PDB entry 5HOO | X-ray diffraction, 3.30 A resolution | chains A and D of the 8 polymer chains in the assembly

[Chain A]
Name: Mariner Mos1 transposase
From: Drosophila mauritiana
Notes: EC 3.1.-.-; fragment: full-length Mos1 transposase
Reference sequence: Q7JQ07 (MOS1T_DROMA); numbering as in UniProt (aligned over 1-345)
Sequence (345 residues; each row starts with the number of its first residue):
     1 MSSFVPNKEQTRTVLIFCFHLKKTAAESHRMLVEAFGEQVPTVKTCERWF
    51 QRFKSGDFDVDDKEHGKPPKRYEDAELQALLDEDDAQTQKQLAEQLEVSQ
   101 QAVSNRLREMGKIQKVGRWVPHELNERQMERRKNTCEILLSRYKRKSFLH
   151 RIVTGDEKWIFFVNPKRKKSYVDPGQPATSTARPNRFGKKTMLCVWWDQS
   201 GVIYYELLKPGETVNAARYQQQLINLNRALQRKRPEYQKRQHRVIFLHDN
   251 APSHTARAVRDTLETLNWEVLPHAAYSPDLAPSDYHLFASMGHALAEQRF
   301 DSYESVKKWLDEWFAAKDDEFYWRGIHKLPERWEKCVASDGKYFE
Unresolved in the structure: 1-2, 235-242
Differences from the reference sequence: conflict Thr45 (Lys in Q7JQ07), Asn164 (Ser in Q7JQ07), Pro210 (Arg in Q7JQ07), Phe344 (Leu in Q7JQ07); engineered mutation Ala216 (Thr in Q7JQ07)
Swiss-Prot annotation at these positions:
  - DNA-binding region (H-T-H motif): Thr24 to Ser55, Gln89 to Met110
  - region: Ile113 to Asn125 (Linker)
  - binding site (Mg(2+)): Asp156, Asp249, Asp284
  - site: Arg48 (Important for base-specific DNA-binding), Gln100 (Important for base-specific DNA-binding), Arg118 (Important for base-specific DNA-binding), Arg186 (Critical for target DNA recognition), His293 (Important for base-specific DNA-binding)
  - mutagenesis: Arg48 (R48Q: Loss of DNA binding; when associated with R-100), Gln100 (Q100R: Loss of DNA binding; when associated with Q-48), Arg118 (R118A: Reduces rate of second strand cleavage; when associated with A-216), Trp119 (W119P: Alters cleavage sites in second strand cleavage), Arg186 (R186A: No effect on second strand cleavage. Strongly reduced strand transfer activity), Asp284 (D284A: Loss of catalytic activity)
Disulfide bonds: Cys136-Cys336
Ion coordination: Mg2+: Asp156, Asp249 (shared with 1 residue of chain G)
From the paper describing this entry:
  - catalytic residues: Asp156, Asp249
  - catalytic residues: Asp284 (citing earlier work)
  - binding site for Mos1 IR TS joined to Target DNA (chain D): His122, Arg186, Phe187, Thr213, Ala216, Arg257
  - mutagenesis - H122A, F187W: unchanged catalytic activity on strand transfer
  - binding site for Mos1 IR TS joined to Target DNA: Trp159, Arg186, Phe187, Lys190, Thr213, Val214
  - contacts within the chain: Trp159-Lys190 (cation-pi contact)
  - mutagenesis - W159A, R186A, F187A, K190A: abolished catalytic activity on target DNA duplex with a sole TA
  - mutagenesis - W159A, F187A, K190A: decreased catalytic activity on in vitro transposition efficiency
  - mutagenesis - F161A, F161W, R186A, F187A, F187W, K190A: unchanged catalytic activity on Transposon excision
  - specificity-determining residues: Val214
  - binding site for Target DNA: Asn250, Tyr276
  - conformationally variable residues (loop rearrangement): Pro210
  - mutagenesis - T216A: increased expression (citing earlier work)

[Chain D]
Molecule: Mos1 IR TS joined to Target DNA
Sequence (36 nucleotides; numbered 29 to 7; the number before each row is that of its first residue):
    29 AAACGACATTTCATACTTGTACACCTGA
     0 TAGCAGTG

[How chain A and chain D interact]
Pairs across the interface - 49 pairs, chain A then chain D:
  Lys8(A) - DC40(D)  salt bridge to the phosphate
  Thr24(A) - DA31(D)  phosphate contact
  Ala25(A) - DA31(D)  hydrogen bond to the phosphate
  Ala26(A) - DA31(D)  hydrogen bond to the phosphate
  Arg30(A) - DA30(D)  salt bridge to the phosphate
  Lys44(A) - DC32(D)  base contact
  Lys44(A) - DG33(D)  hydrogen bond to the base
  Glu47(A) - DA31(D)  base contact
  Glu47(A) - DC32(D)  base contact
  Arg48(A) - DA34(D)  base contact
  Gln51(A) - DC32(D)  hydrogen bond to the phosphate
  Glu64(A) - DT42(D)  sugar contact
  His65(A) - DC40(D)  sugar contact
  Gly66(A) - DA41(D)  base contact
  Lys67(A) - DT42(D)  sugar contact
  Lys67(A) - DA43(D)  salt bridge to the phosphate
  Pro68(A) - DT42(D)  base contact
  Pro68(A) - DA43(D)  sugar contact
  Lys70(A) - DA43(D)  phosphate contact
  Lys70(A) - DC44(D)  phosphate contact
  Arg71(A) - DC44(D)  hydrogen bond to the phosphate
  Arg71(A) - DT45(D)  salt bridge to the phosphate
  Val98(A) - DT45(D)  phosphate contact
  Ser99(A) - DT45(D)  hydrogen bond to the phosphate
  Ser99(A) - DT46(D)  base contact
  Gln101(A) - DT46(D)  base contact
  Gln101(A) - DG47(D)  hydrogen bond to the base
  Gln101(A) - DT48(D)  base contact
  Ala102(A) - DT45(D)  phosphate contact
  Arg106(A) - DC44(D)  salt bridge to the phosphate
  Arg167(A) - DC53(D)  salt bridge to the phosphate
  Pro174(A) - DA51(D)  phosphate contact
  Gly175(A) - DA51(D)  hydrogen bond to the phosphate
  Arg183(A) - DA56(D)  hydrogen bond to the base
  Asn185(A) - DT0(D)  hydrogen bond to the base
  Arg186(A) - DT0(D)  base contact
  Arg186(A) - DG2(D)  salt bridge to the phosphate
  Phe187(A) - DT0(D)  base contact
  Phe187(A) - DA1(D)  sugar contact
  Thr213(A) - DC3(D)  phosphate contact
  Thr213(A) - DA4(D)  hydrogen bond to the phosphate
  Val214(A) - DA4(D)  sugar contact
  Asn215(A) - DG5(D)  phosphate contact
  Ala216(A) - DG5(D)  hydrogen bond to the phosphate
  Pro252(A) - DA4(D)  base contact
  Pro252(A) - DG5(D)  sugar contact
  Ala256(A) - DG5(D)  phosphate contact
  Ala256(A) - DT6(D)  phosphate contact
  Arg257(A) - DT6(D)  hydrogen bond to the phosphate
Also at the interface, not in a pair above, chain A (40 interface residues in all): Pro69, Tyr72, Glu97, Gln176, Ala258
Also at the interface, not in a pair above, chain D (25 interface residues in all): DT39

[In short]
The interface between chain A and chain D involves 40 residues on one side and 25 on the other, with 13
hydrogen bonds and 7 salt bridges. Polar pairs include Lys44(A)-DG33(D), Gln101(A)-DG47(D) and
Arg183(A)-DA56(D). From the paper: catalytic residues Asp156(A), Asp249(A) and Asp284(A); W159A, R186A and
F187A of chain A, among others, abolish catalytic activity on target DNA duplex with a sole TA; 9
substitutions were tested in all.
Chain A is Mariner Mos1 transposase (Drosophila mauritiana) and chain D is Mos1 IR TS joined to Target DNA;
the structure, Crystal structure of the Mos1 Strand Transfer Complex, was determined by X-ray diffraction.
